8Z32 - chain A; structure by X-ray diffraction, 2.50 A resolution.

# Chain A
Protein: Egl nine homolog 1
Source organism: Homo sapiens
Notes: EC 1.14.11.29
UniProt: Q9GZT9 (EGLN1_HUMAN); residues 188-426 here = UniProt positions 188-426
Sequence (247 residues; each row starts with the number of its first residue):
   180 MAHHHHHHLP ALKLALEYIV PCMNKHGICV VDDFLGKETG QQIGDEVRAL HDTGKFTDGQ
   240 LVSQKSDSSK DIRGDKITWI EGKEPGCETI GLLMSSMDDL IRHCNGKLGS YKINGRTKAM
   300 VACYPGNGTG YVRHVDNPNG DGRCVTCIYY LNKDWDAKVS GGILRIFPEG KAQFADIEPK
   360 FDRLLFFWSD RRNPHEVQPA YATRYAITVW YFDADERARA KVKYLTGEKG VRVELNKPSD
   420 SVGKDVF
Not modelled in the structure: 180-187, 237-254, 415-426
Construct notes: initiating methionine (180); expression tag (181-187)
Metal / ion sites: Fe2+: H313, D315, H374 (together with A1L0V)
Small-molecule neighbours: A1L0V (2-[[6-[(4-fluorophenyl)methyl]-2-methyl-5-oxidanyl-pyrimidin-4-yl]carbonylamino]ethanoic acid): I256, M299, A301, Y303, Y310, H313, D315, I327, Y329, L343, H374, V376, R383, A385, W389
Swiss-Prot annotation at these positions:
  - region: V241 to I251 (Beta(2)beta(3) 'finger-like' loop)
  - binding site (Fe cation): H313, D315, H374
  - binding site (2-oxoglutarate): R383
  - modified residue (S-nitrosocysteine): C201, C208, C302, C323, C326

# Summary
Chain A binds compound A1L0V. The Fe2+ site is built by H313, D315 and H374. UniProt lists 3 Fe cation-binding
residues and residue binding 2-oxoglutarate R383.
Chain A is Egl nine homolog 1 (Homo sapiens); the structure, Crystal Structure of HIF-PHD2 in complex with
compound 3, was determined by X-ray diffraction (same publication as 8Z31, 8Z33 and 8Z35).
